PDB entry 1DVG | X-ray diffraction, 2.20 A resolution | chain A

Chain A:
Protein: Heme oxygenase-1
From: Rattus norvegicus
Notes: EC 1.14.99.3
Reference sequence: P06762 (HMOX1_RAT); residue numbers follow UniProt; this construct covers 1-267
Sequence (267 residues; row label = number of the first residue in the row):
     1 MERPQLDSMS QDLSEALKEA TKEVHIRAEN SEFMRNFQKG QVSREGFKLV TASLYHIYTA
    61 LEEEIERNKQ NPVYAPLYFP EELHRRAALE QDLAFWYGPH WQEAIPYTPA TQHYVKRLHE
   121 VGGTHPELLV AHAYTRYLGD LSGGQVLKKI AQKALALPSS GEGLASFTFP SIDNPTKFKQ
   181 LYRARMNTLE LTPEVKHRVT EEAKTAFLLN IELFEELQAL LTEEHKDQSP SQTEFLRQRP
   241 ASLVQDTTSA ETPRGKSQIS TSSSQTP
Not modelled in the structure: 1-9, 224-267
Construct notes: modified residue (1, 9, 34, 186); engineered mutation T51 (Met in P06762), L93 (Met in P06762), L155 (Met in P06762), L191 (Met in P06762); conflict S166 (Phe in P06762)
Modified residues: Mse1, Mse9 (selenomethionine); Mse34, Mse186 (selenomethionine; parent Met)
Bound ions: heme Fe near H25 (its only coordinating residue here)
Small-molecule neighbours: heme (HEM): S14, K18, H25, A28, E29, Mse34, Q38, Y134, T135, R136, L138, G139, S142, G143, L147, K179, R183, F207, N210, F214
Swiss-Prot annotation at these positions:
  - binding site (heme b): K18, H25, Y134, R183
  - site: D140 (Important for catalytic activity)
  - modified residue (Phosphoserine): S229, S242
Reported in the primary citation:
  - heme coordination: H25
  - catalytic residues: G143 (proposed by the authors, not directly observed)

Summary:
Chain A binds heme. Curated annotation (UniProt) lists 4 heme b-binding residues. From the paper: the
catalytic residue G143; heme coordination by H25.
Chain A is Heme oxygenase-1 (Rattus norvegicus); the structure, Crystal structure of rat heme oxygenase-1 in
complex with heme; seleleno-methionine derivative, mutated at m51t,m93l,m155l,m191l, was determined by X-ray
diffraction together with 1DVE from the same study.
